7P76 - chain A; structure by X-ray diffraction, 1.90 A resolution.

[Chain A]
Protein: Deoxyribose-phosphate aldolase
From: Escherichia coli 909945-2
Notes: EC 4.1.2.4
Reference sequence: V0AAC4 (V0AAC4_ECOLX); residues 1-259 here = UniProt positions 1-259
Sequence (267 residues; numbered 1 to 267; the number before each row is that of its first residue):
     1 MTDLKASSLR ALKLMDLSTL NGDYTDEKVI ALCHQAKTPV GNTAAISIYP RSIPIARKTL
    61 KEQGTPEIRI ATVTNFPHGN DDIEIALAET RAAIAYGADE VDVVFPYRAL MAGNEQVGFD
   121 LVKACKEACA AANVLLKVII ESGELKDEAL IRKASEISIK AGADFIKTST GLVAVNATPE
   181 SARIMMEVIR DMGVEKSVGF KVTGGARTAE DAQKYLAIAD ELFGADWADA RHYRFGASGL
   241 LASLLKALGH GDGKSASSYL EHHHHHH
Unresolved in the structure: 1-3, 251-267
Covalently attached groups: (2E)-3-phenylprop-2-enal (9Y6) linked to Lys167
Differences from the reference sequence: engineered mutation Ser18 (Thr in V0AAC4), Gly22 (Asp in V0AAC4), Tyr24 (Asp in V0AAC4), Ser47 (Cys in V0AAC4), Ser52 (Phe in V0AAC4), Ser142 (Thr in V0AAC4), Leu172 (Lys in V0AAC4), Ser197 (Thr in V0AAC4), Val202 (Pro in V0AAC4), Thr203 (Ala in V0AAC4), Ala206 (Val in V0AAC4), Gly239 (Ser in V0AAC4); expression tag (260-267)
Small-molecule neighbours: (2E)-3-phenylprop-2-enal (9Y6): Ser47, Ile48, Tyr49, Val73, Phe76, Asp102, Ile139, Ser169, Thr170, Lys201, Thr203
From the paper describing this entry:
  - catalytic residues: Lys167
  - binding site for (2E)-3-phenylprop-2-enal: Tyr49, Val73, Phe76, Lys167
  - catalytic residues: Asp102, Lys201 (citing earlier work)

[Overview]
(2E)-3-phenylprop-2-enal is covalently linked to Lys167. The paper reports catalytic residues Lys167, Asp102
and Lys201; a binding site for (2E)-3-phenylprop-2-enal at Tyr49, Val73 and Phe76 among others.
Chain A is Deoxyribose-phosphate aldolase (Escherichia coli 909945-2); the structure, Re-engineered
2-deoxy-D-ribose-5-phosphate aldolase catalysing asymmetric Michael addition reactions, Schiff base complex
with cinnamaldehyde, was determined by X-ray diffraction together with 7P75 from the same study.
